PDB entry 6RVK | X-ray diffraction, 1.58 A resolution | chain A

[Chain A]
Protein: Carbonic anhydrase 2
Source organism: Homo sapiens
Notes: EC 4.2.1.1
Reference sequence: P00918 (CAH2_HUMAN); the author numbering skips numbers that UniProt does not, so the offset changes along the chain: 1-125 = UniProt 1-125; 127-261 = UniProt 126-260
Chain sequence (262 residues; row label = number of the first residue in the row; note: 1 number in that range is skipped by the numbering (no residue carries it; nothing is unmodelled there); numbers below 1 keep their minus sign (Met-1 is residue -1)):
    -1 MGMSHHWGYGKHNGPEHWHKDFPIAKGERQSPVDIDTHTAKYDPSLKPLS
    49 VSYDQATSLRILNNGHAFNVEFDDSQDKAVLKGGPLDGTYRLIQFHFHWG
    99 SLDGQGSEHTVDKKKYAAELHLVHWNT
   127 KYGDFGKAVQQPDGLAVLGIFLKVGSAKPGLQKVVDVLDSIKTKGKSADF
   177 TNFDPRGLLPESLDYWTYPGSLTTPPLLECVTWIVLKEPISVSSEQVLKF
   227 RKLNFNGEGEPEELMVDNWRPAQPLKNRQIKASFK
Disordered / not traced: -1 to 3, 261
Sequence notes: initiating methionine (-1); expression tag (0)
Ion coordination: Zn2+: His94, His96, His119 (together with Urea)
Ligand contacts: Urea (R29; 1-[7,7-bis(oxidanyl)-8-oxa-7-boranuidabicyclo[4.3.0]nona-1,3,5-trien-4-yl]-3-(phenylmethyl)urea): Gln92, His94, His96, Glu106, His119, Val121, Phe131, Gly132, Val135, Leu141, Val143, Ser197, Leu198, Thr199, Thr200, Pro201, Pro202, Leu204, Trp209
UniProt features mapped onto this chain:
  - active site: His64 (Proton donor/acceptor)
  - binding site (Zn(2+)): His94, His96, His119
  - binding site (substrate): Thr199, Thr200
  - site: Tyr7 (Fine-tunes the proton-transfer properties of H-64), Asn62 (Fine-tunes the proton-transfer properties of H-64), Asn67 (Fine-tunes the proton-transfer properties of H-64), Gln92 (Involved in the binding of some activators, including histamine and L-histidine)
  - modified residue: Ser2 (N-acetylserine), Ser166 (Phosphoserine), Ser173 (Phosphoserine)
What the authors report for this chain:
  - binding site for Urea: Gln92, Phe131, Val135, Val143, Leu198, Thr199, Thr200, Pro202 (from molecular simulation)
  - specificity-determining residues: Phe131 (proposed by the authors, not directly observed)

[Summary]
Ligands of chain A: Urea. His94, His96 and His119 coordinate Zn2+. UniProt lists active-site residue His64, 3
Zn2+-binding residues and substrate-binding residues Thr199 and Thr200. The paper reports a binding site for
Urea at Gln92, Phe131 and Val135 among others; the specificity determinant Phe131.
Chain A is Carbonic anhydrase 2 (Homo sapiens); the structure, Crystal structure of hCA II in complex with
Urea, N-(1,3-dihydro-1-hydroxy-2,1-benzoxaborol-6-yl)-N'-(phenylmethyl)-, was determined by X-ray diffraction
(same publication as 6RVF, 6RVL and 6RW1).
